Entry 8GXY (electron microscopy, 2.80 A resolution); this record covers chains E and G of the 12 polymer chains in the assembly.

== Chain E ==
Protein: V-type ATP synthase beta chain
Source organism: Thermus thermophilus HB8
UniProt: Q56404 (VATB_THET8); residues 1-478 here = UniProt positions 1-478
Sequence (478 residues; numbered 1 to 478; the number before each row is that of its first residue):
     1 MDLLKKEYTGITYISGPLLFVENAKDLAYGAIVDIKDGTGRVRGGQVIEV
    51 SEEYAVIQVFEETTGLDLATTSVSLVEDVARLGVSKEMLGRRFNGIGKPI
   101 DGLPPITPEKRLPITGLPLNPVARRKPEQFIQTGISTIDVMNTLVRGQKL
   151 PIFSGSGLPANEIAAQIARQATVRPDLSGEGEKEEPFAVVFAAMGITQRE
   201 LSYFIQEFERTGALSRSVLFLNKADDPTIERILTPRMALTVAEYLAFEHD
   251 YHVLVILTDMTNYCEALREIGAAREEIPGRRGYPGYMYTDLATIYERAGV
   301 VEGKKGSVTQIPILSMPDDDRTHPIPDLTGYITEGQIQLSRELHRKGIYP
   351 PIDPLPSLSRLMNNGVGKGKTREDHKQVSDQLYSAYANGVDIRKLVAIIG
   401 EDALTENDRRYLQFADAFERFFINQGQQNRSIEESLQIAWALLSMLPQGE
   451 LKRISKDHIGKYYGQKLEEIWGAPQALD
Not modelled in the structure: 1-2, 471-478
From the paper describing this entry:
  - binding site for sulfate ion: R360

== Chain G ==
Protein: V-type ATP synthase subunit D
Source organism: Thermus thermophilus HB8
UniProt: O87880 (VATD_THET8); residue numbers follow UniProt; this construct covers 1-223
Sequence (223 residues; row label = number of the first residue in the row):
     1 MSQVSPTRMNLLQRRGQLRLAQKGVDLLKKKRDALVAEFFGLVREAMEAR
    51 KALDQAAKEAYAALLLAQAFDGPEVVAGAALGVPPLEGVEAEVENVWGSK
   101 VPRLKATFPDGALLSPVGTPAYTLEASRAFRRYAEALIRVANTETRLKKI
   151 GEEIKKTTRRVNALEQVVIPGIRAQIRFIQQVLEQREREDTFRLKRIKGK
   201 IEAREAEEEGGRPNPQVEIGAGL
Not modelled in the structure: 1-3, 210-223

== Interface between chain E and chain G ==
Pairs across the interface (15):
  E276(E) with F192(G)
  I277(E) with F192(G), hydrophobic; R196(G)
  P278(E) with F192(G)
  G279(E) with Q185(G), hydrogen bond (backbone-side chain)
  R280(E) with Q185(G), hydrogen bond (backbone-side chain)
  R281(E) with Q181(G), hydrogen bond; Q185(G)
  D320(E) with R177(G), salt bridge
  T322(E) with R177(G)
  A397(E) with N162(G), hydrogen bond (backbone-side chain)
  I398(E) with R159(G); N162(G); V167(G), hydrophobic
  I399(E) with R159(G), hydrogen bond (backbone-side chain)
Also at the interface, not in a pair above, chain E (15 interface residues in all): E275, G282, D318, D402
Also at the interface, not in a pair above, chain G (13 interface residues in all): K155, T158, A163, Q166, R188

== Overview ==
Chain E and chain G form an interface of 15 and 13 residues respectively, with 5 hydrogen bonds and 1 salt
bridge. Among the polar pairs are D320(E)-R177(G), G279(E)-Q185(G) and R280(E)-Q185(G). From the paper: a
binding site for sulfate ion at R360(E).
Here chain E is V-type ATP synthase beta chain and chain G is V-type ATP synthase subunit D, both from Thermus
thermophilus HB8. Entry 8GXY (2 sulfate-bound V1EG of V/A-ATPase from Thermus thermophilus) was determined by
electron microscopy, deposited together with 8GXU, 8GXW, 8GXX and 8GXZ.
